Entry 2G0H (X-ray diffraction, 2.30 A resolution); this record covers chains A and B.

[Chain A (and B)]
Protein: Peroxisome proliferator-activated receptor gamma
From: Homo sapiens
Notes: fragment: Ligand binding domain(residues 207-477); chain B of this document is another copy of the same molecule, construct and numbering; everything in this record applies to it too
UniProt: Q86U60 (PPARG_HUMAN); residues 207-477 here correspond to UniProt positions 235-505 (UniProt number = residue number + 28)
Amino-acid sequence (271 residues; row label = number of the first residue in the row):
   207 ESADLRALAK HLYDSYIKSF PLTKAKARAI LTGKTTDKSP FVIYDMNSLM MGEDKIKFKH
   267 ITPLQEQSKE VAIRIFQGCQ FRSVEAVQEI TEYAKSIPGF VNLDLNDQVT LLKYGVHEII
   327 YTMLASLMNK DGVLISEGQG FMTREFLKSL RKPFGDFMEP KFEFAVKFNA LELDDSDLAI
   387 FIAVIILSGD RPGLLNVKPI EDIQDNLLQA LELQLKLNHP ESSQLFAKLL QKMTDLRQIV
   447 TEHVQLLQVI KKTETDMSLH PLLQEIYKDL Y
Residues lining bound ligands: SP3 (N-[1-(4-fluorophenyl)-3-(2-thienyl)-1H-pyrazol-5-yl]-3,5-bis(trifluoromethyl)benzenesulfonamide): Ile281, Phe282, Cys285, Gln286, Arg288, Ser289, Ala292, Ile326, Tyr327, Leu330, Met334, Val339, Leu340, Ile341, Leu353, Phe360, Phe363, Met364, Lys367, His449, Leu453, Leu465, Leu469, Tyr473

[Interface between chain A and chain B]
Pairs across the interface - 29 pairs, chain A then chain B:
  His217(A) - Lys301(B)
  Asp220(A) - Leu311(B)
  Ile223(A) - Leu311(B)  hydrophobic
  Lys224(A) - Lys301(B)
  Lys224(A) - Leu311(B)
  Lys224(A) - Gln314(B)  hydrogen bond
  Lys224(A) - Val315(B)
  Glu298(A) - Glu471(B)
  Lys301(A) - Gln294(B)
  Lys301(A) - His466(B)  hydrogen bond
  Lys301(A) - Pro467(B)
  Lys301(A) - Leu468(B)
  Ser302(A) - Gln294(B)
  Val307(A) - Phe287(B)
  Val307(A) - Val290(B)  hydrophobic
  Val307(A) - Glu291(B)
  Val307(A) - Gln294(B)
  Asn308(A) - Glu291(B)
  Leu309(A) - Phe287(B)
  Asp310(A) - Thr268(B)
  Asp310(A) - Pro269(B)
  Leu311(A) - Pro269(B)  hydrogen bond (backbone-backbone)
  Leu311(A) - Leu270(B)
  Leu311(A) - Gln271(B)
  Leu311(A) - His466(B)
  Asn312(A) - Gln271(B)  hydrogen bond
  Asn312(A) - Glu272(B)
  Gln314(A) - Phe287(B)
  Asn402(A) - Thr268(B)
Also at the interface, not in a pair above, chain A (17 interface residues in all): Thr297, Leu401
Also at the interface, not in a pair above, chain B (18 interface residues in all): Ile267

[Overview]
17 residues of chain A face 18 of chain B across their interface, with 4 hydrogen bonds. Polar pairs include
Lys224(A)-Gln314(B), Lys301(A)-His466(B) and Asn312(A)-Gln271(B). Chain A binds compound SP3.
Chain A and chain B are both Peroxisome proliferator-activated receptor gamma (Homo sapiens); the structure,
Structure-based drug design of a novel family of PPAR partial agonists: virtual screening, x-ray
crystallography and ..., was determined by X-ray diffraction, deposited together with 2G0G.
